Entry 9FVE (X-ray diffraction, 2.81 A resolution); this record covers chains C and O of the 24 polymer chains in the assembly.

Chain C (and O):
Protein: Sialic acid-binding periplasmic protein SiaP
Source organism: Vicugna pacos
Notes: chain O of this document is another copy of the same molecule, construct and numbering; everything in this record applies to it too
UniProt: Q9KR64 (SIAP_VIBCH); residues 0-299 here correspond to UniProt positions 22-321 (UniProt number = residue number + 22)
Amino-acid sequence (303 residues; numbered -3 to 299; the number before each row is that of its first residue; numbers below 1 keep their minus sign (Gly-3 is residue -3)):
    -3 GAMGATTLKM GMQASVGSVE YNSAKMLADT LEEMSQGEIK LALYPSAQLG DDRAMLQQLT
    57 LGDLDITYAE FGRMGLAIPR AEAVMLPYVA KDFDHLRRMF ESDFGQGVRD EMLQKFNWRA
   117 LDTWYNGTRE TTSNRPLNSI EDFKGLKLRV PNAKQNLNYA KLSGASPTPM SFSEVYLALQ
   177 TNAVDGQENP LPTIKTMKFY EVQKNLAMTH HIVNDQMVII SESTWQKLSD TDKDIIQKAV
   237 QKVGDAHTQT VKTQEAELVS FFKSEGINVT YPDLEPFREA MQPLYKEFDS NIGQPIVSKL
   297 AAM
Not modelled in the structure: -3 to 0
Differences from the reference sequence: expression tag (-3 to -1); conflict Gly0 (Ala22 in Q9KR64); engineered mutation Ala73 (Trp95 in Q9KR64)
Residues lining bound ligands: N-acetyl-beta-neuraminic acid (SLB): Gln9, Ala10, Glu16, Asp48, Tyr64, Ala65, Glu66, Arg69, Met81, Arg125, Arg145, Pro147, Ala149, Asn152, Phe168, Asn185, Asn210, Gln212

How chain C and chain O interact:
Pairs across the interface - 4 pairs, chain C then chain O:
  Arg94(C) - Lys238(O)
  Glu97(C) - Lys238(O)  salt bridge
  Gln245(C) - Gln245(O)  hydrogen bond
  Gln245(C) - Thr249(O)  hydrogen bond
Other interface residues (no listed pair), chain C (4 interface residues in all): Asp241
Other interface residues (no listed pair), chain O (4 interface residues in all): Asp241

Summary:
The chain C/chain O interface involves 4 residues from each chain; the contacts include 2 hydrogen bonds and 1
salt bridge. Polar contacts include Glu97(C)-Lys238(O), Gln245(C)-Gln245(O) and Gln245(C)-Thr249(O). Bound to
chain C: N-acetyl-beta-neuraminic acid.
Chain C and chain O are both Sialic acid-binding periplasmic protein SiaP (Vicugna pacos); the structure,
Crystal structure of VcSiaP W73A mutant in complex with sialic acid and a VHH antibody (VHH_VcP#2), was
determined by X-ray diffraction (same publication as 9FVB).
